PDB entry 3LXV | X-ray diffraction, 1.90 A resolution | chains C and O of the 6 polymer chains in the assembly

Chain C:
Protein: Protocatechuate 3,4-dioxygenase alpha chain
Source organism: Pseudomonas putida
Notes: EC 1.13.11.3; engineered mutation(s): Y148H
UniProtKB: P00436 (PCXA_PSEPU); residues 1-200 here correspond to UniProt positions 2-201 (UniProt number = residue number + 1)
Chain sequence (200 residues; numbered 1 to 200; the number before each row is that of its first residue):
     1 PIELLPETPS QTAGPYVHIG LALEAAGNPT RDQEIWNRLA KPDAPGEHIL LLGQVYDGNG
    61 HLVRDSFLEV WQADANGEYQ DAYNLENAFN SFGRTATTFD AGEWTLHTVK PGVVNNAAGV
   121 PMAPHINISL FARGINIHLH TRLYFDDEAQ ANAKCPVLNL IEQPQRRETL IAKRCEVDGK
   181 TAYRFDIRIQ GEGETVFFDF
Ligand contacts:
  - 4-nitrocatechol (4NC): Thr-12, Gly-14, Pro-15, Arg-133
  - carbonate ion (CO3): Arg-38, Leu-39, Ala-40, Lys-41, Asn-84, Leu-85, Glu-86, Asn-87, Ala-88, Asn-90
Swiss-Prot annotation at these positions:
  - binding site (3,4-dihydroxybenzoate): Arg-133

Chain O:
Protein: Protocatechuate 3,4-dioxygenase beta chain
Source organism: Pseudomonas putida
Notes: EC 1.13.11.3
UniProtKB: P00437 (PCXB_PSEPU); residues 301-538 here correspond to UniProt positions 2-239 (UniProt number = residue number - 299)
Chain sequence (238 residues; numbered 301 to 538; the number before each row is that of its first residue):
   301 PAQDNSRFVI RDRNWHPKAL TPDYKTSIAR SPRQALVSIP QSISETTGPN FSHLGFGAHD
   361 HDLLLNFNNG GLPIGERIIV AGRVVDQYGK PVPNTLVEMW QANAGGRYRH KNDRYLAPLD
   421 PNFGGVGRCL TDSDGYYSFR TIKPGPHPWR NGPNDWRPAH IHFGISGPSI ATKLITQLYF
   481 EGDPLIPMCP IVKSIANPEA VQQLIAKLDM NNANPMDCLA YRFDIVLRGQ RKTHFENC
Construct notes: engineered mutation His-447 (Tyr148 in P00437)
Ion coordination: Fe ion: Tyr-408, His-460, His-462 (together with 4-nitrocatechol)
Ligand contacts:
  - 4-nitrocatechol (4NC), molecule 1: Tyr-324, Tyr-408, His-447, Trp-449, Arg-457, His-460, His-462, Gln-477, Ile-491
  - 4-nitrocatechol (4NC), molecule 2: Ile-486, Pro-487, Lys-493, Pro-498, Val-501, Gln-502, Ile-505
  - carbonate ion (CO3): Ser-338, Ile-339, Pro-340

Interface between chain C and chain O:
Residue-residue contacts (173):
  Leu-4(C) with Val-309(O), hydrophobic; Gln-387(O); Tyr-388(O), hydrophobic
  Leu-5(C) with Asp-386(O); Gln-387(O), hydrogen bond (backbone-side chain)
  Pro-6(C) with Trp-315(O), hydrophobic; Gln-503(O), hydrogen bond (backbone-side chain); Val-526(O)
  Glu-7(C) with Arg-311(O), salt bridge; Trp-315(O), hydrogen bond (backbone-side chain); His-316(O), salt bridge; Gln-387(O); Gln-503(O); Val-526(O); Arg-528(O)
  Thr-8(C) with His-316(O); Leu-474(O); Thr-476(O); Gln-503(O); Leu-504(O); Ile-525(O); Val-526(O), hydrogen bond (side chain-backbone)
  Pro-9(C) with Trp-315(O); His-316(O); Thr-476(O), hydrogen bond (backbone-side chain); Ile-495(O), hydrophobic; Ala-500(O); Leu-504(O)
  Ser-10(C) with His-316(O), hydrogen bond (backbone-side chain); Pro-317(O); Leu-474(O); Ile-475(O), hydrogen bond (side chain-backbone)
  Gln-11(C) with Ile-475(O), hydrogen bond (backbone-backbone); Thr-476(O); Gln-477(O); Tyr-479(O), hydrogen bond; Ile-491(O), hydrogen bond (side chain-backbone); Val-492(O); Ser-494(O), hydrogen bond; Ile-495(O); Leu-504(O)
  Thr-12(C) with Tyr-324(O), hydrogen bond; Gln-477(O), hydrogen bond (backbone-side chain); Ile-491(O)
  Ala-13(C) with Trp-400(O); His-462(O); Ile-475(O), hydrophobic
  Pro-15(C) with His-410(O)
  Tyr-16(C) with Trp-400(O); Tyr-408(O), hydrophobic; His-410(O); Asn-412(O); Asp-413(O); His-447(O)
  Val-17(C) with Trp-400(O)
  His-18(C) with His-410(O), hydrogen bond
  Ile-19(C) with Trp-400(O); Tyr-408(O), hydrophobic; Arg-409(O); His-410(O); Val-426(O)
  Gly-20(C) with Trp-400(O); Val-426(O)
  Leu-21(C) with Glu-398(O); Trp-400(O), hydrophobic; Ile-475(O), hydrophobic
  Ala-25(C) with Lys-411(O)
  Ala-26(C) with His-410(O); Lys-411(O), hydrogen bond (backbone-backbone)
  Asn-28(C) with Arg-409(O), hydrogen bond (side chain-backbone)
  Arg-31(C) with Val-426(O); Arg-428(O)
  Gln-33(C) with Leu-354(O); Gly-355(O), hydrogen bond (side chain-backbone); Arg-428(O), hydrogen bond (backbone-side chain)
  Ile-35(C) with Phe-351(O), hydrophobic; Leu-396(O), hydrophobic
  Asp-57(C) with Ala-329(O)
  Gly-58(C) with Ala-329(O), hydrogen bond (backbone-backbone)
  Asn-59(C) with Ala-329(O)
  Val-63(C) with Arg-330(O)
  Asp-65(C) with Arg-330(O), salt bridge
  Glu-69(C) with Lys-473(O), salt bridge
  Trp-71(C) with Ser-344(O), hydrogen bond (side chain-backbone); Thr-347(O), hydrogen bond; Gly-348(O); Pro-349(O); Ile-470(O)
  Glu-78(C) with Pro-301(O)
  Tyr-79(C) with Pro-301(O); Ala-302(O), hydrogen bond (backbone-backbone); Ser-344(O), hydrogen bond; Thr-347(O)
  Asp-81(C) with Ala-302(O); Gly-348(O); Pro-349(O); Asn-350(O), hydrogen bond (backbone-backbone)
  Tyr-83(C) with Asn-350(O), hydrogen bond (backbone-backbone); Phe-351(O), hydrophobic; His-353(O)
  Asn-84(C) with His-353(O)
  Phe-92(C) with Pro-349(O), hydrophobic; Phe-351(O), hydrophobic
  Arg-94(C) with Glu-398(O), salt bridge
  Phe-99(C) with His-410(O); Asn-412(O)
  Val-114(C) with Ile-343(O), hydrophobic
  Asn-115(C) with Ile-343(O)
  Ala-117(C) with Arg-307(O); Gln-341(O); Asn-537(O), hydrogen bond (backbone-side chain)
  Ala-118(C) with Asn-537(O)
  Met-122(C) with Ser-342(O); Ser-344(O)
  His-125(C) with Ser-344(O), hydrogen bond
  Asn-127(C) with Ser-344(O); Glu-345(O); Ile-470(O)
  Phe-131(C) with Lys-473(O); Ile-475(O), hydrophobic
  Arg-133(C) with Tyr-324(O); Thr-326(O); Arg-330(O), hydrogen bond (backbone-side chain)
  Gly-134(C) with Tyr-324(O), hydrogen bond (backbone-side chain); Thr-326(O); Ser-327(O); Arg-330(O)
  Ile-135(C) with Arg-330(O)
  Asn-136(C) with Pro-317(O); Lys-318(O), hydrogen bond (side chain-backbone); Ala-319(O), hydrogen bond (side chain-backbone); Thr-321(O), hydrogen bond; Tyr-324(O); Ser-494(O)
  Ile-137(C) with Arg-313(O); His-316(O)
  His-138(C) with Arg-311(O); Lys-473(O)
  Leu-139(C) with Pro-332(O), hydrophobic
  His-140(C) with Arg-311(O)
  Arg-142(C) with Ser-342(O); Ser-344(O); Glu-345(O), salt bridge
  Leu-160(C) with Val-337(O); Ile-339(O), hydrophobic; Pro-340(O)
  Arg-166(C) with Gln-334(O)
  Ile-189(C) with Arg-330(O); Ser-331(O); Pro-332(O)
  Gln-190(C) with Ile-328(O), hydrogen bond (side chain-backbone); Ala-329(O); Ser-331(O), hydrogen bond (side chain-backbone); Arg-333(O)
  Glu-194(C) with Pro-332(O); Arg-333(O), hydrogen bond (side chain-backbone); Gln-334(O), hydrogen bond (side chain-backbone)
  Val-196(C) with Val-337(O), hydrophobic
  Phe-197(C) with Pro-332(O), hydrophobic; Leu-336(O); Val-337(O), hydrogen bond (backbone-backbone)
  Phe-198(C) with Val-337(O); Ile-339(O), hydrophobic
  Asp-199(C) with Arg-313(O), salt bridge; Val-337(O), hydrogen bond (backbone-backbone); Ser-338(O); Ile-339(O), hydrogen bond (backbone-backbone)
  Phe-200(C) with Ile-310(O); Ile-339(O); Gln-341(O), hydrogen bond (backbone-side chain); Glu-345(O); Ala-471(O), hydrophobic; Arg-528(O), hydrogen bond (backbone-side chain)
Interface residues without a listed pair, chain C (74 interface residues in all): Leu-23, Gly-27, Glu-34, Gln-80, Ala-82, Asn-116, Ala-132, Val-157, Ile-161
Interface residues without a listed pair, chain O (86 interface residues in all): Asp-304, Ala-335, Asp-360, Val-385, Gly-389, Gln-401, Gly-427, Asp-524, Leu-527, Glu-536

In short:
74 residues of chain C face 86 of chain O across their interface, with 41 hydrogen bonds and 7 salt bridges.
Polar pairs include Glu-7(C)/Arg-311(O), Glu-7(C)/His-316(O) and Asp-65(C)/Arg-330(O). One 4-nitrocatechol
molecule is bound between chain C and chain O. Bound to chain C: carbonate ion.
Here chain C is Protocatechuate 3,4-dioxygenase alpha chain and chain O is Protocatechuate 3,4-dioxygenase
beta chain, both from Pseudomonas putida. Entry 3LXV (Tyrosine 447 of Protocatechuate 3,4-Dioxygenase Controls
Efficient Progress Through Catalysis) was determined by X-ray diffraction.
